4DTG - chains L and H of the 3 polymer chains in the assembly; structure by X-ray diffraction, 1.80 A resolution.

[Chain L]
Molecule: Humanized recombinant FAB fragment, FAB 2021, of a murine antibody, light chain
Organism: Homo sapiens
Notes: antibody fragment or engineered binder
Amino-acid sequence (219 residues; numbered 1 to 219; the number before each row is that of its first residue):
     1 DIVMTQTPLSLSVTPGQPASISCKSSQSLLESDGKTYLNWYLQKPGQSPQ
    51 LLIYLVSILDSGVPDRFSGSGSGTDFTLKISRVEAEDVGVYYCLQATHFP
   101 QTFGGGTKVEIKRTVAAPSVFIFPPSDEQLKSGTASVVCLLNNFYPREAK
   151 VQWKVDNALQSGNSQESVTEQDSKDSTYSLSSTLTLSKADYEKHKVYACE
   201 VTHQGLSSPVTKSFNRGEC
Disulfides: Cys23-Cys93, Cys139-Cys199

[Chain H]
Molecule: Humanized recombinant FAB fragment, FAB 2021, of a murine antibody, heavy chain
Organism: Homo sapiens
Notes: antibody fragment or engineered binder
Amino-acid sequence (222 residues; each row starts with the number of its first residue):
     1 EVQLVESGGGLVKPGGSLRLSCAASGFTFSNYAMSWVRQTPEKRLEWVAT
    51 ISRSGSYSYFPDSVQGRFTISRDNAKNSLYLQMNSLRAEDTAVYYCARLG
   101 GYDEGDAMDSWGQGTTVTVSSASTKGPSVFPLAPCSRSTSESTAALGCLV
   151 KDYFPEPVTVSWNSGALTSGVHTFPAVLQSSGLYSLSSVVTVPSSSLGTK
   201 TYTCNVDHKPSNTKVDKRVESK
Disordered / not traced: 222
Disulfides: Cys22-Cys96, Cys148-Cys204

[How chain L and chain H interact]
Disulfides between the chains: Cys219(L)-Cys135(H)
Contacting residue pairs (79):
  Asp33(L) - Tyr102(H)  hydrogen bond
  Lys35(L) - Tyr102(H)
  Tyr37(L) - Tyr102(H)
  Tyr37(L) - Gly105(H)
  Tyr37(L) - Asp106(H)
  Asn39(L) - Ala107(H)
  Tyr41(L) - Met108(H)  hydrogen bond (side chain-backbone)
  Tyr41(L) - Trp111(H)
  Gln43(L) - Gln39(H)  hydrogen bond
  Gln43(L) - Tyr95(H)
  Gln47(L) - Gln113(H)
  Ser48(L) - Tyr95(H)
  Ser48(L) - Trp111(H)  hydrogen bond (side chain-backbone)
  Ser48(L) - Gly112(H)  hydrogen bond (side chain-backbone)
  Ser48(L) - Gln113(H)  hydrogen bond
  Pro49(L) - Trp111(H)
  Gln50(L) - Ser110(H)  hydrogen bond (side chain-backbone)
  Gln50(L) - Trp111(H)  hydrogen bond (side chain-backbone)
  Gln50(L) - Gln113(H)
  Leu51(L) - Glu104(H)
  Leu51(L) - Ala107(H)  hydrophobic
  Tyr54(L) - Asp103(H)
  Tyr54(L) - Glu104(H)
  Tyr54(L) - Gly105(H)
  Tyr54(L) - Ala107(H)  hydrophobic
  Leu55(L) - Gly105(H)
  Asp60(L) - Glu104(H)
  Tyr92(L) - Gln39(H)  hydrogen bond
  Tyr92(L) - Lys43(H)  hydrogen bond (side chain-backbone)
  Tyr92(L) - Leu45(H)  hydrophobic
  Leu94(L) - Met108(H)  hydrophobic
  Phe99(L) - Trp47(H)  hydrophobic
  Phe99(L) - Phe60(H)
  Pro100(L) - Trp47(H)  hydrophobic
  Gln101(L) - Trp47(H)
  Gln101(L) - Met108(H)
  Phe103(L) - Leu45(H)
  Phe103(L) - Trp47(H)
  Phe103(L) - Met108(H)  hydrophobic
  Phe103(L) - Trp111(H)  hydrophobic
  Gly105(L) - Arg44(H)
  Phe121(L) - Ala145(H)  hydrophobic
  Phe123(L) - Leu132(H)
  Phe123(L) - Ala133(H)
  Phe123(L) - Pro134(H)
  Phe123(L) - Ala145(H)
  Pro124(L) - Ala133(H)
  Pro124(L) - Cys135(H)
  Ser126(L) - Phe130(H)
  Ser126(L) - Pro131(H)
  Glu128(L) - Val129(H)
  Glu128(L) - Lys217(H)  salt bridge
  Gln129(L) - Phe130(H)
  Gln129(L) - Lys151(H)
  Ser136(L) - Leu149(H)
  Ser136(L) - Lys151(H)
  Val138(L) - Leu132(H)  hydrophobic
  Leu140(L) - Phe174(H)  hydrophobic
  Leu140(L) - Val189(H)  hydrophobic
  Asn142(L) - His172(H)  hydrogen bond
  Asn142(L) - Thr191(H)
  Asn143(L) - His172(H)  hydrogen bond
  Gln165(L) - Val177(H)
  Gln165(L) - Leu178(H)  hydrogen bond (side chain-backbone)
  Gln165(L) - Gln179(H)
  Glu166(L) - Val177(H)
  Ser167(L) - Phe174(H)
  Ser167(L) - Pro175(H)  hydrogen bond (side chain-backbone)
  Ser167(L) - Val177(H)
  Val168(L) - Pro175(H)
  Thr169(L) - Phe174(H)
  Ser179(L) - His172(H)  hydrogen bond
  Ser179(L) - Phe174(H)
  Leu180(L) - Phe174(H)
  Ser181(L) - Phe174(H)
  Ser181(L) - Ser187(H)  hydrogen bond
  Phe214(L) - Cys135(H)  hydrophobic
  Glu218(L) - Cys135(H)
  Cys219(L) - Cys135(H)  disulfide
Other interface residues (no listed pair), chain L (49 interface residues in all): Gly46, Gly104, Ile122, Thr134, Thr183, Asn215
Other interface residues (no listed pair), chain H (46 interface residues in all): Val37, Glu46, Pro61, Asp109, Thr143, Ala144, Leu146, Thr173

[Overview]
Chain L and chain H form an interface of 49 and 46 residues respectively; the contacts include 1 disulfide
bond, 16 hydrogen bonds and 1 salt bridge. Polar contacts include Glu128(L)-Lys217(H), Asp33(L)-Tyr102(H) and
Tyr41(L)-Met108(H).
Here chain L is Humanized recombinant FAB fragment, FAB 2021, of a murine antibody, light chain and chain H is
Humanized recombinant FAB fragment, FAB 2021, of a murine antibody, heavy chain, both from Homo sapiens. Entry
4DTG (Hemostatic effect of a monoclonal antibody mAb 2021 blocking the interaction between FXa and TFPI in
...) was determined by X-ray diffraction.
